Entry 8E0L (X-ray diffraction, 2.10 A resolution); this record covers chains A and B of the 3 polymer chains in the assembly.

[Chain A (and B)]
Protein: BGL06
Source organism: synthetic construct
Notes: chain B of this document is another copy of the same molecule, construct and numbering; everything in this record applies to it too
Amino-acid sequence (165 residues; each row starts with the number of its first residue; numbers below 1 keep their minus sign (Glu-2 is residue -2)):
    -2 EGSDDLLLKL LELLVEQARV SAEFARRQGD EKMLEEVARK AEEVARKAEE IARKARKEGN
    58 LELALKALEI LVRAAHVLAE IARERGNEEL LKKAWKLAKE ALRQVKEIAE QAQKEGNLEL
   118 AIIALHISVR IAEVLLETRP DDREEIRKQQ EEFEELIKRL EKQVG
Unresolved in the structure: 162
Reported in the primary citation:
  - contacts within the chain: Ser125-Gln146

[How chain A and chain B interact]
Pairs across the interface (30; chain A residue first):
  Leu3(A) - Leu115(B)  hydrophobic
  Leu3(A) - Ile119(B)  hydrophobic
  Leu3(A) - Gln160(B)
  Leu3(A) - Val161(B)  hydrophobic
  Lys6(A) - Ile119(B)
  Leu7(A) - Ile154(B)
  Leu7(A) - Leu157(B)
  Leu7(A) - Glu158(B)
  Leu10(A) - Ile119(B)  hydrophobic
  Leu10(A) - Leu122(B)
  Leu10(A) - His123(B)
  Leu10(A) - Phe150(B)
  Leu10(A) - Ile154(B)  hydrophobic
  Leu11(A) - Ile154(B)  hydrophobic
  Glu13(A) - His123(B)  salt bridge
  Glu13(A) - Val126(B)
  Gln14(A) - Val126(B)
  Gln14(A) - Gln146(B)  hydrogen bond
  Gln14(A) - Gln147(B)
  Gln14(A) - Phe150(B)
  Val17(A) - Val126(B)  hydrophobic
  Val17(A) - Ala129(B)  hydrophobic
  Val17(A) - Glu130(B)
  Ser18(A) - Gln147(B)  hydrogen bond
  Glu20(A) - Leu133(B)
  Phe21(A) - Ala129(B)
  Phe21(A) - Leu133(B)  hydrophobic
  Phe21(A) - Ile143(B)  hydrophobic
  Arg24(A) - Pro137(B)
  Arg24(A) - Asp138(B)  salt bridge
Other interface residues (no listed pair), chain A (14 interface residues in all): Ser0, Glu9
Other interface residues (no listed pair), chain B (20 interface residues in all): Leu132

[In short]
Chain A and chain B form an interface of 14 and 20 residues respectively, with 2 hydrogen bonds and 2 salt
bridges. Among the polar pairs are Glu13(A)-His123(B), Arg24(A)-Asp138(B) and Gln14(A)-Gln146(B). The paper
reports contacts within the chain involving Ser125(A) and Gln146(A).
Both chains are BGL06 (synthetic construct). Entry 8E0L (Homotrimeric variant of tcTRP9, BGL06) was determined
by X-ray diffraction together with 8E0M, 8E0N, 8E0O and 8E12 from the same study.
